Entry 7PQD (electron microscopy, 2.90 A resolution); this record covers chains AB and L of the 70 polymer chains in the assembly.

== Chain AB ==
Name: LH1-alpha
From: Cereibacter sphaeroides 2.4.1
Chain sequence (58 residues; numbered 1 to 58; the number before each row is that of its first residue):
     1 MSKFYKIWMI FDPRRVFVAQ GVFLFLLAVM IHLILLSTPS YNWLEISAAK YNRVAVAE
Disordered / not traced: 56-58
Modified / non-standard residues: Met1 (N-formylmethionine; FME)
Small-molecule neighbours:
  - 1,2-Distearoyl-sn-glycerophosphoethanolamine (3PE): Phe11, Arg15, Val16, Phe23
  - bacteriochlorophyll a (BCL), molecule 1: Phe4, Ile7, Trp8, Val16, Gln20, Phe23, Ile31
  - bacteriochlorophyll a (BCL), molecule 2: Gly21, Leu24, Phe25, Ala28, His32, Leu35, Trp43
  - bacteriochlorophyll a (BCL), molecule 3: Leu24, Leu27, Ala28, Ile31, His32, Leu35, Tyr41
  - 3,4-dihydrospheroidene (SP2), molecule 1: Lys3, Phe4, Lys6, Ile7, Met9, Ile10
  - 3,4-dihydrospheroidene (SP2), molecule 2: Phe17, Gln20, Phe23, Leu24, Leu27, Met30, Ile31, Ile34
  - 3,4-dihydrospheroidene (SP2), molecule 3: Phe17, Val18, Gly21, Val22, Phe25
  - 3,4-dihydrospheroidene (SP2), molecule 4: Phe17, Gln20, Gly21, Leu24
  - 3,4-dihydrospheroidene (SP2), molecule 5: Phe25, Ala28, Val29, His32, Leu33, Leu36, Trp43
  - ubiquinone-10 (U10): Arg15, Val18, Ala19, Val22, Phe23
What the authors report for this chain:
  - binding site for bacteriochlorophyll a: His32, Trp43

== Chain L ==
Name: RC-L
From: Cereibacter sphaeroides 2.4.1
Chain sequence (281 residues; each row starts with the number of its first residue):
     1 ALLSFERKYR VPGGTLVGGN LFDFWVGPFY VGFFGVATFF FAALGIILIA WSAVLQGTWN
    61 PQLISVYPPA LEYGLGGAPL AKGGLWQIIT ICATGAFVSW ALREVEICRK LGIGYHIPFA
   121 FAFAILAYLT LVLFRPVMMG AWGYAFPYGI WTHLDWVSNT GYTYGNFHYN PAHMIAISFF
   181 FTNALALALH GALVLSAANP EKGKEMRTPD HEDTFFRDLV GYSIGTLGIH RLGLLLSLSA
   241 VFFSALCMII TGTIWFDQWV DWWQWWVKLP WWANIPGGIN G
Bound ions: Fe ion: His190, His230 (shared with 3 residues of chain M)
Small-molecule neighbours:
  - 1,2-Distearoyl-sn-glycerophosphoethanolamine (3PE), molecule 1: Val26, Phe39, Ala43
  - 1,2-Distearoyl-sn-glycerophosphoethanolamine (3PE), molecule 2: Ile49, Pro61, Gln62, Ile64, Val66, Tyr148, Gly149, Ile150, Trp151
  - bacteriochlorophyll a (BCL), molecule 1: Phe22, Phe33, Val36, Ala37
  - bacteriochlorophyll a (BCL), molecule 2: Ile46, Ile49, Phe97, Tyr128, Leu131, Phe146, Ile150, Trp151, His153, Leu154, Trp156, Val157
  - bacteriochlorophyll a (BCL), molecule 3: Phe97, Phe121, Ala124, Ile125, Ala127, Tyr128, Leu131, Trp156, Val157, Ser158, Thr160, Gly161, Tyr162, Asn166, Phe167, His168, His173, Ala176, Ile177, Phe180, Phe181, Val241, Ser244, Ala245, Cys247, Met248
  - bacteriochlorophyll a (BCL), molecule 4: Val157, Tyr162, His168, Phe181
  - bacteriochlorophyll a (BCL), molecule 5: His168, Met174, Ile177, Ser178, Phe181, Thr182, Leu185
  - bacteriopheophytin a (BPH), molecule 1: Thr38, Phe41, Ala42, Gly45, Ile46, Ile49, Ile89, Cys92, Ala93, Ala96, Phe97, Trp100, Glu104, Ile117, Ala120, Phe121, Phe123, Ala124, Tyr128, Phe146, Tyr148, Gly149, Ile150, His153, Phe180, Ser237, Leu238, Val241
  - bacteriopheophytin a (BPH), molecule 2: Phe181, Ala184, Leu185, Ala188, Leu189, Phe216, Leu219, Val220
  - tetramyristoyl-cardiolipin (CD4; (2R,5R,11R,14R)-5,8,11-trihydroxy-5,11-dioxido-17-oxo-2,14-bis(tetradecanoyloxy)-4,6,10,12,16-pentaoxa-5,11-diphosphatriacont-1-yl tetradecanoate): Ala1, Val26, Gly27, Pro28, Phe29
  - 3,4-dihydrospheroidene (SP2): Phe22, Val36, Phe40, Phe41, Ile91, Thr94, Gly95, Val98
  - ubiquinone-10 (U10), molecule 1: Phe24, Val26, Phe29, Tyr30, Val31, Gly35, Val36, Thr38, Phe39, Trp100, Arg103
  - ubiquinone-10 (U10), molecule 2: Pro171, Met174, Ile175, Ser178, Phe179, Thr182, Leu185, Ala186, Leu189, His190, Leu193, Val194, Glu212, Asp213, Phe216, Tyr222, Ser223, Ile224, Gly225, Thr226, Ile229, Leu232, Leu236, Trp262, Trp263
  - ubiquinone-1 (UQ1): Trp262, Trp263, Trp265, Trp266

== How chain AB and chain L interact ==
Residue-residue contacts - 18 pairs, chain AB then chain L:
  Arg15(AB) - Phe24(L)
  Arg15(AB) - Trp25(L)  hydrogen bond (side chain-backbone)
  Val18(AB) - Phe22(L)  hydrophobic
  Val18(AB) - Val36(L)  hydrophobic
  Val22(AB) - Val36(L)  hydrophobic
  Phe25(AB) - Phe40(L)  hydrophobic
  Leu26(AB) - Phe40(L)
  Leu26(AB) - Ala43(L)  hydrophobic
  Leu26(AB) - Leu44(L)
  Val29(AB) - Leu44(L)  hydrophobic
  Met30(AB) - Ile47(L)  hydrophobic
  Leu33(AB) - Leu48(L)  hydrophobic
  Leu33(AB) - Leu80(L)
  Leu33(AB) - Ile88(L)  hydrophobic
  Ile34(AB) - Trp51(L)  hydrophobic
  Leu36(AB) - Leu80(L)  hydrophobic
  Ser37(AB) - Trp51(L)  hydrogen bond
  Ser37(AB) - Leu80(L)
Also at the interface, not in a pair above, chain AB (12 interface residues in all): Thr38
Also at the interface, not in a pair above, chain L (16 interface residues in all): Val26, Phe39, Leu55, Leu85

== Summary ==
12 residues of chain AB and 16 residues of chain L are in contact, with 2 hydrogen bonds. Among the polar
pairs are Arg15(AB)-Trp25(L) and Ser37(AB)-Trp51(L). The paper reports a binding site for bacteriochlorophyll
a at His32(AB) and Trp43(AB).
Here chain AB is LH1-alpha and chain L is RC-L, both from Cereibacter sphaeroides 2.4.1. Entry 7PQD (Cryo-EM
structure of the dimeric Rhodobacter sphaeroides RC-LH1 core complex at 2.9 A: the structural basis ...) was
determined by electron microscopy.
